9GSL - chains A and B; structure by electron microscopy, 3.37 A resolution.

Chain A:
Molecule: Solute carrier family 35 member B1
Source organism: Homo sapiens
UniProtKB: P78383 (S35B1_HUMAN); residues 1-322 here = UniProt positions 1-322
Chain sequence (329 residues; each row starts with the number of its first residue):
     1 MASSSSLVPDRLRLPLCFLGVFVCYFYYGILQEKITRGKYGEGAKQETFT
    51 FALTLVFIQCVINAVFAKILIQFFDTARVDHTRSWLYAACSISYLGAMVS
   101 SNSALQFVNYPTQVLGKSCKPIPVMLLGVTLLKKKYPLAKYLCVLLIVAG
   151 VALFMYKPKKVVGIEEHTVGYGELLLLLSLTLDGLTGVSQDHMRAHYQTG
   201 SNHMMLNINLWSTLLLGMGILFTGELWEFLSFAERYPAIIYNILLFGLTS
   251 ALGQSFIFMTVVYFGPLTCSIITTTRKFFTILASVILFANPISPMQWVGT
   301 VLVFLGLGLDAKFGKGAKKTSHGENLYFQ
Not modelled in the structure: 1-11, 317-329
Construct notes: variant His-81 (Arg in P78383); expression tag (323-329)
What the authors report for this chain:
  - contacts within the chain: Glu-33/Asn-290, Arg-37/Asn-109, Lys-120/Asp-183, Ser-118/Lys-277 (hydrogen bond)
  - mutagenesis - Q113F: increased stability
  - mutagenesis - Q113F, R194A: increased binding to ATP
  - mutagenesis - Y25A, Q254A, I257E, V261T, T273A: decreased binding to ATP
  - mutagenesis - E33A (Kd 11.7 uM), Q190A, R194A, C269A: unchanged binding to ATP
  - mutagenesis - Y25A, K117A: abolished catalytic activity
  - mutagenesis - Q190A, Q254A, I257E, V261T: decreased catalytic activity
  - mutagenesis - C269A, C269S: unchanged catalytic activity
  - mutagenesis - R194A: increased catalytic activity

Chain B:
Molecule: Fv-MBP
Source organism: Mus musculus
Chain sequence (612 residues; row label = number of the first residue in the row):
     1 DIVMTQSPASLTVSLGQSVTISCRASENVEYYGTSLMQWYQQKPGQPPKF
    51 LIYGASNIESGVPARFSGSGSGTDFSLNIHPVEEDDIAMYFCQQSRKVPY
   101 TFGSGTKLEIKGSGKIEEGKLVIWINGDKGYNGLAEVGKKFEKDTGIKVT
   151 VEHPDKLEEKFPQVAATGDGPDIIFWAHDRFGGYAQSGLLAEITPDKAFQ
   201 DKLYPFTWDAVRYNGKLIAYPIAVEALSLIYNKDLLPNPPKTWEEIPALD
   251 KELKAKGKSALMFNLQEPYFTWPLIAADGGYAFKYENGKYDIKDVGVDNA
   301 GAKAGLTFLVDLIKNKHMNADTDYSIAEAAFNKGETAMTINGPWAWSNID
   351 TSKVNYGVTVLPTFKGQPSKPFVGVLSAGINAASPNKELAKEFLENYLLT
   401 DEGLEAVNKDKPLGAVALKSYEEELVKDPRIAATMENAQKGEIMPNIPQM
   451 SAFWYAVRTAVINAASGRQTVDEALKDAQTNALGSGEVQLQESGPGLVKP
   501 SQSLSLTCSVTGYSITSDYYWNWIRQFPGNKLEWMAYIRYDGTSDYNPSL
   551 KNRISITRDTSKNQFFLKLNSVATEDTATYYCARAYYYDGINFDYWGQGT
   601 TLTVSSENLYFQ
Not modelled in the structure: 114-484
Cystine bridges: Cys-23/Cys-92, Cys-508/Cys-582

Chain A / chain B interface:
Residue-residue contacts (13; chain A residue first):
  Arg-78(A) / Tyr-31(B)
  Val-79(A) / Arg-539(B)
  Asp-80(A) / Arg-539(B)  hydrogen bond (backbone-side chain)
  His-81(A) / Tyr-520(B)  hydrogen bond
  His-81(A) / Tyr-587(B)
  Arg-83(A) / Asp-518(B)  salt bridge
  Arg-83(A) / Tyr-540(B)
  Arg-194(A) / Tyr-32(B)
  Ala-195(A) / Thr-34(B)  hydrogen bond (backbone-side chain)
  His-196(A) / Tyr-588(B)  hydrogen bond
  His-196(A) / Asp-589(B)  hydrogen bond (backbone-backbone)
  Gln-198(A) / Tyr-31(B)  hydrogen bond (side chain-backbone)
  Gln-198(A) / Tyr-587(B)
Other interface residues (no listed pair), chain A (10 interface residues in all): Tyr-197
Other interface residues (no listed pair), chain B (12 interface residues in all): Leu-36, Tyr-537

Overview:
The interface between chain A and chain B involves 10 residues on one side and 12 on the other, with 6
hydrogen bonds and 1 salt bridge. Polar pairs include Arg-83(A)/Asp-518(B), Asp-80(A)/Arg-539(B) and
His-81(A)/Tyr-520(B). The paper reports that Y25A, Q254A and I257E of chain A, among others, reduce binding to
ATP; contacts within the chain involving Glu-33(A), Asn-290(A) and Arg-37(A) among others; 12 substitutions
were tested in all.
Chain A is Solute carrier family 35 member B1 (Homo sapiens) and chain B is Fv-MBP (Mus musculus); the
structure, Cryo-EM structure of human SLC35B1 in inward facing conformation, was determined by electron
microscopy, deposited together with 9GRY, 9GS3, 9GS5, 9GS7 and 9I20.
